Entry 1RLQ (solution NMR); this record covers chains C and R.

[Chain C]
Name: C-src tyrosine kinase SH3 domain
Source organism: Gallus gallus
UniProt: P00523 (SRC_CHICK); residues 1-64 here correspond to UniProt positions 76-139 (UniProt number = residue number + 75)
Chain sequence (64 residues; numbered 1 to 64; the number before each row is that of its first residue):
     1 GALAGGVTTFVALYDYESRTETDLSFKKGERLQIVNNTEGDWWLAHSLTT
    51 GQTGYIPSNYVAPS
Not modelled in the structure: 1-8

[Chain R]
Name: Proline-rich ligand RLP2 (RALPPLPRY)
Chain sequence (9 residues; row label = number of the first residue in the row):
    71 RALPPLPRY

[Chain C / chain R interface]
Pairs across the interface - 13 pairs, chain C then chain R:
  Tyr-14(C) / Leu-76(R)
  Tyr-14(C) / Pro-77(R)
  Asp-23(C) / Arg-71(R)
  Asp-41(C) / Leu-73(R)
  Trp-42(C) / Arg-71(R)
  Trp-42(C) / Leu-73(R)
  Trp-42(C) / Pro-74(R)
  Pro-57(C) / Pro-74(R)
  Asn-59(C) / Leu-73(R)
  Tyr-60(C) / Pro-74(R)
  Tyr-60(C) / Pro-75(R)
  Tyr-60(C) / Leu-76(R)
  Tyr-60(C) / Pro-77(R)
Interface residues without a listed pair, chain C (9 interface residues in all): Tyr-16, Tyr-55

[Summary]
9 residues of chain C face 6 of chain R across their interface.
Chain C is C-src tyrosine kinase SH3 domain (Gallus gallus) and chain R is Proline-rich ligand RLP2
(RALPPLPRY); the structure, Two binding orientations for peptides to src SH3 domain: development of a general
model for SH3-ligand ..., was determined by solution NMR, deposited together with 1PRL, 1PRM and 1RLP.
